Entry 9D0W (electron microscopy, 2.95 A resolution); this record covers chains A and B of the 4 polymer chains in the assembly.

[Chain A]
Protein: DNA damage-binding protein 1
Organism: Homo sapiens
UniProtKB: Q16531 (DDB1_HUMAN); numbering as in UniProt (aligned over 1-1140)
Chain sequence (1148 residues; numbered 1 to 1148; the number before each row is that of its first residue):
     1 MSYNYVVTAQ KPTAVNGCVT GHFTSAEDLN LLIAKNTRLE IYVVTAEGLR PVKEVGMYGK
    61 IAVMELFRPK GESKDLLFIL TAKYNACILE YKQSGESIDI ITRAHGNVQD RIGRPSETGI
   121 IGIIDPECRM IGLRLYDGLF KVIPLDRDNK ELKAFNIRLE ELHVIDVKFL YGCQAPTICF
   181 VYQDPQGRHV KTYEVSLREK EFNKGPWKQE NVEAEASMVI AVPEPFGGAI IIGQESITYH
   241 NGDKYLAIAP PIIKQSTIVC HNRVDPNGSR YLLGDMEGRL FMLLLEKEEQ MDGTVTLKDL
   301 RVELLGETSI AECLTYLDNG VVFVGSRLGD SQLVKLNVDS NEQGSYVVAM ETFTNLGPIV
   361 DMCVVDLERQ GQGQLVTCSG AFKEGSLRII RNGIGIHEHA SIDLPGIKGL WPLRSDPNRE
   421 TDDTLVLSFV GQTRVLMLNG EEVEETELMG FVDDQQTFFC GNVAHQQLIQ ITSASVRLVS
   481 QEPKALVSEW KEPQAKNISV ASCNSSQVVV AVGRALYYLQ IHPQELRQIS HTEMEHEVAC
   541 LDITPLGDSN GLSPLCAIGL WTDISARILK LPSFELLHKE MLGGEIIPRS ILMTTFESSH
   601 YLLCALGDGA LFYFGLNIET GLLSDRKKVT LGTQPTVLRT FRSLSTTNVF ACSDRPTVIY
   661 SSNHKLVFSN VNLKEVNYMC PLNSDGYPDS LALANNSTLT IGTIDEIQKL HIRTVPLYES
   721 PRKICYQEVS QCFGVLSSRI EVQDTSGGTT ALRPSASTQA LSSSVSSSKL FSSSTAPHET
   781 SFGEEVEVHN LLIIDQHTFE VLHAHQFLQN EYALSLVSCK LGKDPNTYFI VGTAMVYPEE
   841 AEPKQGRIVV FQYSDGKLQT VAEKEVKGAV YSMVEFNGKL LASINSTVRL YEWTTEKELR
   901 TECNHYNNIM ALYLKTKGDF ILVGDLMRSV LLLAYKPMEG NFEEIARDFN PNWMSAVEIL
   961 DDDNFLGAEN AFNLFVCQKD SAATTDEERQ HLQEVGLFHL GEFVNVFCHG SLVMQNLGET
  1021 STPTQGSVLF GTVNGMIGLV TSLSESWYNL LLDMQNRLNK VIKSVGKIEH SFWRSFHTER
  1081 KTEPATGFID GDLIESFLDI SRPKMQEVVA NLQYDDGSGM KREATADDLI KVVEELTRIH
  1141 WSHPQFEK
Not modelled in the structure: 1, 394-709, 1015-1022, 1148
Sequence notes: expression tag (1141-1148)
Curated features (UniProtKB/Swiss-Prot):
  - modified residue: S2 (N-acetylserine), K1067 (N6-acetyllysine), T1125 (Phosphothreonine)
  - cross-link: K1121 (Glycyl lysine isopeptide (Lys-Gly) (interchain with G-Cter in SUMO2))
  - natural variant: D184 to Q186 (deletion: In WHIKERS), R188 (R188Q: In WHIKERS; R188W: In WHIKERS), E213 (E213K: In WHIKERS), F429 (F429V: In WHIKERS)
  - mutagenesis: Y316 to N319 (Impairs interaction with DDA1), E537 (E537A: Slightly impairs interaction with CUL4A), W561 (W561A: Strongly impairs interaction with CUL4A), E840 to E842 (Impairs interaction with AMBRA1, DTL, DET1, DCAF1, DCAF5, DCAF11 and DCAF8), M910 to Y913 (Impairs interaction with AMBRA1, DTL and DCAF5), W953 (W953A: Impairs interaction with AMBRA1, ERCC8, DCAF5 and DCAF11)

[Chain B]
Protein: Protein cereblon
Organism: Homo sapiens
UniProtKB: Q96SW2 (CRBN_HUMAN); residue numbers follow UniProt; this construct covers 40-442
Chain sequence (405 residues; row label = number of the first residue in the row):
    38 GSEAKKPNII NFDTSLPTSH TYLGADMEEF HGRTLHDDDS CQVIPVLPQV MMILIPGQTL
    98 PLQLFHPQEV SMVRNLIQKD RTFAVLAYSN VQEREAQFGT TAEIYAYREE QDFGIEIVKV
   158 KAIGRQRFKV LELRTQSDGI QQAKVQILPE CVLPSTMSAV QLESLNKCQI FPSKPVSRED
   218 QCSYKWWQKY QKRKFHCANL TSWPRWLYSL YDAETLMDRI KKQLREWDEN LKDDSLPSNP
   278 IDFSYRVAAC LPIDDVLRIQ LLKIGSAIQR LRCELDIMNK CTSLCCKQCQ ETEITTKNEI
   338 FSLSLCGPMA AYVNPHGYVH ETLTVYKACN LNLIGRPSTE HSWFPGYAWT VAQCKICASH
   398 IGWKFTATKK DMSPQKFWGL TRSALLPTIP DTEDEISPDK VILCL
Not modelled in the structure: 38-44, 427-442
Sequence notes: expression tag (38-39)
Metal / ion sites: Zn2+: C323, C326, C391, C394
Small-molecule neighbours: A1A1I ((3R)-3-(5-{4-[(2-{4-[(8-cyclopentyl-7-oxo-7,8-dihydropyrido[2,3-d]pyrimidin-2-yl)amino]-3-methylbenzene-1-sulfonyl}-7-azaspiro[3.5]nonan-7-yl)methyl]piperidin-1-yl}-4-fluoro-3-methyl-2-oxo-2,3-dihydro-1H-1,3-benzimidazol-1-yl)piperidine-2,6-dione): N351, P352, E377, H378, S379, W380, W386, W400, F402
Curated features (UniProtKB/Swiss-Prot):
  - binding site (Zn(2+)): C323, C326, C391, C394
  - binding site ((S)-thalidomide): H378, W380, W386
  - natural variant: C391 (C391R: In MRT2)
  - mutagenesis: Y384 (Y384A: Abolishes thalidomide-binding without affecting DCX protein ligase complex activity; when associated with A-386), W386 (W386A: Abolishes thalidomide-binding without affecting DCX protein ligase complex activity; when associated with A-384 ...), R419 to L442 (Fails to rescue increased BK channel activity and decreased probability of neurotransmission in a mouse hippocampal neuron model)

[How chain A and chain B interact]
Contacting residue pairs - 82 pairs, chain A then chain B:
  N16(A) - E200(B)
  E117(A) - Q206(B)
  T118(A) - N203(B)  hydrogen bond (backbone-side chain)
  T118(A) - I207(B)
  I121(A) - K204(B)
  I165(A) - K204(B)  hydrogen bond (backbone-side chain)
  I165(A) - I207(B)  hydrophobic
  D166(A) - K204(B)  salt bridge
  Q183(A) - I207(B)
  Q183(A) - F208(B)  hydrogen bond (side chain-backbone)
  Q183(A) - P209(B)  hydrogen bond (side chain-backbone)
  E215(A) - P209(B)
  E215(A) - R230(B)  salt bridge
  S217(A) - K204(B)
  V259(A) - S201(B)
  V259(A) - L202(B)  hydrophobic
  M276(A) - L202(B)  hydrophobic
  M276(A) - H233(B)
  E312(A) - L199(B)
  E312(A) - E200(B)
  E312(A) - S201(B)  hydrogen bond
  R327(A) - Q198(B)
  R327(A) - L199(B)
  L328(A) - L237(B)  hydrophobic
  P358(A) - L237(B)  hydrophobic
  V360(A) - L237(B)
  V360(A) - T238(B)
  F382(A) - H233(B)
  F382(A) - N236(B)
  R722(A) - N236(B)  hydrogen bond (side chain-backbone)
  R722(A) - T238(B)  hydrogen bond (side chain-backbone)
  R722(A) - S239(B)
  R722(A) - W240(B)
  K723(A) - S239(B)
  H778(A) - Y221(B)
  Y812(A) - P241(B)  hydrophobic
  Y812(A) - W243(B)
  V836(A) - W243(B)
  P838(A) - Y221(B)
  P838(A) - Q225(B)
  E839(A) - Y221(B)  hydrogen bond
  A841(A) - L247(B)
  A841(A) - R256(B)
  E842(A) - L247(B)
  P843(A) - W243(B)  hydrophobic
  Y871(A) - W243(B)  hydrophobic
  Y871(A) - L244(B)  hydrophobic
  M910(A) - L244(B)  hydrophobic
  M910(A) - L247(B)  hydrophobic
  M910(A) - Y248(B)
  M910(A) - R309(B)
  L912(A) - W240(B)
  L912(A) - L244(B)  hydrophobic
  Y913(A) - W240(B)  hydrogen bond
  D925(A) - Y248(B)
  L926(A) - Y245(B)  hydrophobic
  M927(A) - L190(B)  hydrophobic
  M927(A) - Y248(B)  hydrophobic
  M927(A) - S303(B)
  M927(A) - I305(B)  hydrophobic
  M927(A) - Q306(B)
  P951(A) - C188(B)  hydrophobic
  P951(A) - L190(B)
  P951(A) - S303(B)
  N952(A) - L190(B)
  W953(A) - L190(B)
  W953(A) - P191(B)  hydrogen bond (side chain-backbone)
  W953(A) - S192(B)
  W953(A) - T193(B)
  W953(A) - Y248(B)  hydrophobic
  N970(A) - P191(B)
  N970(A) - A196(B)
  F972(A) - A196(B)
  F1003(A) - T238(B)
  N1005(A) - L237(B)
  N1005(A) - T238(B)
  N1005(A) - S239(B)
  V1033(A) - L237(B)
  E1079(A) - P191(B)
  R1080(A) - V189(B)
  R1080(A) - L190(B)
  R1080(A) - P191(B)
Interface residues without a listed pair, chain A (52 interface residues in all): G119, R188, T257, E785, E787, L814, A834, A869
Interface residues without a listed pair, chain B (43 interface residues in all): V197, C205, K229, A235, R242

[Overview]
52 residues of chain A and 43 residues of chain B are in contact, with 10 hydrogen bonds and 2 salt bridges.
Among the polar pairs are D166(A)-K204(B), E215(A)-R230(B) and T118(A)-N203(B). Bound to chain B: compound
A1A1I.
Chain A is DNA damage-binding protein 1 and chain B is Protein cereblon, both from Homo sapiens; the
structure, Cryo-EM structure of CDK2/CyclinE1 in complex with CRBN/DDB1 and Cpd 4, was determined by electron
microscopy, deposited together with 9D0U, 9D0V and 9D0X.
